PDB entry 4N0U | X-ray diffraction, 3.80 A resolution | chains B and E of the 4 polymer chains in the assembly

# Chain B
Molecule: Beta-2-microglobulin
Source organism: Homo sapiens
Notes: fragment: beta-2 microglobulin
UniProt: P61769 (B2MG_HUMAN); residues 1-99 here correspond to UniProt positions 21-119 (UniProt number = residue number + 20)
Sequence (99 residues; each row starts with the number of its first residue):
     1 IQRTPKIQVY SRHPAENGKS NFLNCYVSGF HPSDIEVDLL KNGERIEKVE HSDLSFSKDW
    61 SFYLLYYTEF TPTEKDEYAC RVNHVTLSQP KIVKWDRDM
Disulfides: Cys25-Cys80
UniProt features mapped onto this chain:
  - modified residue: Gln2 (Pyrrolidone carboxylic acid)
  - glycosylation: Ile1 (N-linked (Glc) (glycation) isoleucine), Lys19 (N-linked (Glc) (glycation) lysine), Lys41 (N-linked (Glc) (glycation) lysine), Lys48 (N-linked (Glc) (glycation) lysine), Lys58 (N-linked (Glc) (glycation) lysine), Lys91 (N-linked (Glc) (glycation) lysine), Lys94 (N-linked (Glc) (glycation) lysine)

# Chain E
Molecule: Ig gamma-1 chain C region
Source organism: Homo sapiens
Notes: fragment: IgG1 Fc, unp reisdues 119-327
UniProt: P01857 (IGHG1_HUMAN); residues 236-444 here correspond to UniProt positions 119-327 (UniProt number = residue number - 117)
Sequence (209 residues; each row starts with the number of its first residue):
   236 GGPSVFLFPP KPKDTLYITR EPEVTCVVVD VSHEDPEVKF NWYVDGVEVH NAKTKPREEQ
   296 YNSTYRVVSV LTVLHQDWLN GKEYKCKVSN KALPAPIEKT ISKAKGQPRE PQVYTLPPSR
   356 DELTKNQVSL TCLVKGFYPS DIAVEWESNG QPENNYKTTP PVLDSDGSFF LYSKLTVDKS
   416 RWQQGNVFSC SVMHEALHNH YTQKSLSLS
Differences from the reference sequence: engineered mutation Tyr252 (Met135 in P01857), Thr254 (Ser137 in P01857), Glu256 (Thr139 in P01857)
Disulfides: Cys261-Cys321, Cys367-Cys425
Covalent attachments: glycan linked to Asn297
UniProt features mapped onto this chain:
  - glycosylation: Asn297 (N-linked (GlcNAc...) (complex) asparagine)
Reported in the primary citation:
  - mutagenesis - T250Q/M428L (30-fold), M252Y/S254T/T256E (10-fold), M428L/N434S (11-fold): increased binding to IgG receptor FcRn large subunit p51 (citing earlier work)

# Interface between chain B and chain E
Pairs across the interface - 5 pairs, chain B then chain E:
  Ile1(B) with Pro257(E); Val308(E); Leu309(E); His310(E)
  Thr86(B) with Lys288(E)
Interface residues without a listed pair, chain B (4 interface residues in all): Gln2, Val85
Interface residues without a listed pair, chain E (7 interface residues in all): Ile253, Thr307

# Summary
4 residues of chain B and 7 residues of chain E are in contact. N-acetylglucosamine is covalently linked to
Asn297(E). From the paper: T250Q/M428L, M252Y/S254T/T256E and M428L/N434S of chain E increase binding to IgG
receptor FcRn large subunit p51.
Chain B is Beta-2-microglobulin and chain E is Ig gamma-1 chain C region, both from Homo sapiens; the
structure, Ternary complex between Neonatal Fc receptor, serum albumin and Fc, was determined by X-ray
diffraction (same publication as 4N0F).
